3M5D - chain A; structure by X-ray diffraction, 2.20 A resolution.

Chain A:
Molecule: N-acetylornithine carbamoyltransferase
Organism: Xanthomonas campestris pv. campestris
Notes: EC 2.1.3.9
UniProt: Q8P8J2 (AOTC_XANCP); numbering as in UniProt (aligned over 1-339)
Chain sequence (359 residues; numbered -19 to 339; the number before each row is that of its first residue; numbers below 1 keep their minus sign (Met-19 is residue -19)):
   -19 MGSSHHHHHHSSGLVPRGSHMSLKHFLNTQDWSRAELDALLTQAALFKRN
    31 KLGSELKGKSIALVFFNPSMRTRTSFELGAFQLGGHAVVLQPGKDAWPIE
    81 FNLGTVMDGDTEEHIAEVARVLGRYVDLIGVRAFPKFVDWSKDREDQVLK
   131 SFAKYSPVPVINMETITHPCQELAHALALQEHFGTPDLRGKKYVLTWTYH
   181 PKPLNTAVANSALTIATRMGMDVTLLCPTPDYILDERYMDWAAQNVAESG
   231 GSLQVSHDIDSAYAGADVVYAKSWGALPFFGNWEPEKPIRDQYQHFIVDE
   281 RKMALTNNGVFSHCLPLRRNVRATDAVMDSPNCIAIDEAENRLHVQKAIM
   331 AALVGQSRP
Disordered / not traced: -19 to 2, 335-339
Differences from the reference sequence: expression tag (-19 to 0); engineered mutation Arg302 (Lys in Q8P8J2)
Ligand contacts: PALAO (PA9; N~2~-acetyl-N~5~-(phosphonoacetyl)-L-ornithine): Pro48, Ser49, Met50, Arg51, Thr52, Trp77, Glu92, Arg112, Phe114, Glu144, His148, Gln151, Leu184, Asn185, Val188, Lys252, Cys294, Leu295, Pro296, Arg322

Overview:
Ligands of chain A: PALAO.
Chain A is N-acetylornithine carbamoyltransferase (Xanthomonas campestris pv. campestris); the structure,
Crystal structure of N-acetyl-L-ornithine transcarbamylase K302R mutant complexed with PALAO, was determined
by X-ray diffraction (same publication as 3M4J, 3M4N and 3M5C).
